Entry 7W5Z (electron microscopy, 3.02 A resolution); this record covers chains c1 and c2 of the 116 polymer chains in the assembly.

# Chain c1
Molecule: Cytochrome c oxidase subunit 1
From: Tetrahymena thermophila
Notes: EC 7.1.1.9
Reference sequence: Q950Y4 (Q950Y4_TETTH); numbering as in UniProt (aligned over 1-688)
Amino-acid sequence (688 residues; row label = number of the first residue in the row):
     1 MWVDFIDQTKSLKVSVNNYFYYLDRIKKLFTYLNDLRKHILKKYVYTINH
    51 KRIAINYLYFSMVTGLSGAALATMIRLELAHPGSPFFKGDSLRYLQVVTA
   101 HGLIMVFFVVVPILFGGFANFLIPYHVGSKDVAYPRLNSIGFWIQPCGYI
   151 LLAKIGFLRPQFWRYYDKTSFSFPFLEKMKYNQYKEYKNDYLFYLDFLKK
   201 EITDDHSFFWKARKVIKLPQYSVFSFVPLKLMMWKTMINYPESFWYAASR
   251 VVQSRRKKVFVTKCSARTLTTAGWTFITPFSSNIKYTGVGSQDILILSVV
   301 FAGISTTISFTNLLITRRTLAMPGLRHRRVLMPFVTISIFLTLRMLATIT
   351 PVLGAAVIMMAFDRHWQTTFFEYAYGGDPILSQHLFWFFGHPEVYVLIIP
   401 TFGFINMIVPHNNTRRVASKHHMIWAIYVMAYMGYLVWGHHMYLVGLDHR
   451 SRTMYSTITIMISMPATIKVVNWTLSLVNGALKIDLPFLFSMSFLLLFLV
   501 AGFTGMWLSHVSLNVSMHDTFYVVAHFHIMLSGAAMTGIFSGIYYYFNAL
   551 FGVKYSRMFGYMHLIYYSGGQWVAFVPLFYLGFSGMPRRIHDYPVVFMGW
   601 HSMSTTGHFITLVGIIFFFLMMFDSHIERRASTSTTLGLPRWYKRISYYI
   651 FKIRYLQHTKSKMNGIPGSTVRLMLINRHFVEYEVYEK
Disordered / not traced: 1-15, 688
Ion coordination: heme a Fe site 1: His101, His528; Cu ion: His391, His440, His441; Mg2+: Asp519 (shared with Glu551(c2) of chain c2); heme a Fe site 2 near His526 (its only coordinating residue here)
Ligand contacts:
  - heme a (HEA), molecule 1: Leu58, Ser61, Met62, Gly65, Leu66, Ala69, Ala72, Ile75, Arg76, Leu79, Tyr94, Val98, His101, Gly102, Met105, Val106, Val110, Ile113, Gly273, Trp274, Phe521, Val524, Phe527, His528, Leu531, Ser532, Met536, Ile539, Phe540, Ile543, Tyr567, Gln571, Phe575, Leu578, Arg588, Arg589, Ile590, His608, Thr611, Ile615, Phe618, Phe619
  - heme a (HEA), molecule 2: Trp274, Thr275, Trp387, Val394, Tyr395, Leu397, Ile398, His440, His441, Tyr443, Thr459, Ile462, Ser463, Ala466, Thr467, Val470, Phe498, Leu499, Val500, Gly502, Phe503, Gly505, Met506, Leu508, Ser509, Asn514, His518, Asp519, Val523, His526, Phe527, Met530, Leu531, Arg588
  - 1,2-diacyl-sn-glycero-3-phosphocholine (PC1), molecule 1: Ala133, Tyr134, Pro135, Arg136, Leu137, Ile140, Ile144, Phe301, Ile304, Ile308, Thr311
  - 1,2-diacyl-sn-glycero-3-phosphocholine (PC1), molecule 2: Leu297, Val300, Phe301, Ile358, Ala361, Phe362, His365, Trp366
  - 1,2-diacyl-sn-glycero-3-phosphocholine (PC1), molecule 3: Ile358, Phe362, His365, Trp366
  - 1,2-diacyl-sn-glycero-3-phosphocholine (PC1), molecule 4: Phe609, Leu612, Ile616
What the authors report for this chain:
  - catalytic residues: Glu393 (by similarity / conservation)

# Chain c2
Molecule: Cytochrome c oxidase subunit 2
From: Tetrahymena thermophila
Notes: EC 1.9.3.1
Reference sequence: Q950Y9 (Q950Y9_TETTH); numbering as in UniProt (aligned over 1-604)
Amino-acid sequence (604 residues; numbered 1 to 604; the number before each row is that of its first residue):
     1 MWGNLWTEASYQLNFNIGFSSLRSDVLIHLAQWQYWWWFWFALIWSFYYF
    51 IILKVARFRVLKMRPKISTSYRPHGKWGDFLACIIPLIWCINILTNSNLI
   101 LRLIEWQNESSLFTVRVRARQWYWIYKFELKNFTDILSTPKNIGNNRWQI
   151 NTFGELQTADDYLHVLQLRSQNKWVKNYWNRSLQETGKTNKAHVISPQEQ
   201 LRLSLINQYKSLNLSSSIKHNAPFINRDLYVFDDLFSYNLGDITTKKSLF
   251 NDKNSFLTSYSYLNNNSWNNNEFDLIDNLPFTTLFDNNDLFNNYKSFFQD
   301 SIFNSPKKQLSSDSKQLFKHIIYRSIKNNIIQDYTKLVKHEDFDEYSRWI
   351 KRSPGEVLPLRIIKYPLGLETIHNNIFENTNNEGNVELFRLRFNSNSSKM
   401 QHKLVQDTIYLTLKQKRYNRKKVVAPQIKYYKDDNGNKTDLVKYTGKPYL
   451 SNDKLLKQSIYDQTTQYKLIKKNKKRGELIPVTLARRILRTKKTLVLPAH
   501 VNITLITNSYDIVHSWFIPGLGIKLDCVPGRSTHHTFFIDNVGFYYGQCA
   551 EICGRYHHHMPIRVCALPFEHFLLWWNTFGLPKMLNTVSRKRFETHYELR
   601 KYSW
Disordered / not traced: 432-438, 584-604
Ion coordination: Cu ion site 1: His514, Cys549, Cys553, Met560; Cu ion site 2: Cys549, Glu551, Cys553, His557; Mg2+: Glu551 (shared with Asp519(c1) of chain c1)
Ligand contacts: heme a (HEA): Trp38, Phe41, Trp89

# How chain c1 and chain c2 interact
Pairs across the interface (141):
  Gly83(c1) - Arg487(c2)
  Gly89(c1) - Arg555(c2)
  Ser91(c1) - Arg555(c2)  hydrogen bond (side chain-backbone)
  Ser91(c1) - His558(c2)
  Leu92(c1) - Gly554(c2)
  Leu92(c1) - Arg555(c2)
  Leu95(c1) - Ile552(c2)  hydrophobic
  Leu95(c1) - Gly554(c2)
  Phe260(c1) - Arg420(c2)
  Thr262(c1) - Arg555(c2)  hydrogen bond (backbone-side chain)
  Cys264(c1) - Arg555(c2)
  Arg267(c1) - Trp122(c2)
  Arg267(c1) - Arg555(c2)
  Thr271(c1) - Ile552(c2)
  Gly273(c1) - Ile552(c2)
  Ile277(c1) - Glu551(c2)
  Ile277(c1) - Ile552(c2)  hydrophobic
  Thr278(c1) - Val513(c2)
  Phe280(c1) - Ile512(c2)  hydrophobic
  Phe280(c1) - Ile552(c2)
  Phe280(c1) - Cys553(c2)
  Phe280(c1) - Gly554(c2)
  Tyr286(c1) - Asp511(c2)
  Tyr286(c1) - Ile512(c2)  hydrophobic
  Tyr373(c1) - Pro529(c2)  hydrophobic
  Tyr373(c1) - Gly530(c2)
  Ile380(c1) - Val528(c2)  hydrophobic
  Thr414(c1) - Ser68(c2)
  Arg415(c1) - Ser68(c2)
  Arg416(c1) - Ser70(c2)
  Arg416(c1) - Tyr71(c2)
  Arg416(c1) - Arg72(c2)
  Arg416(c1) - Pro73(c2)
  Ala418(c1) - Pro73(c2)
  His422(c1) - Asp79(c2)  salt bridge
  Leu444(c1) - Lys524(c2)
  Leu444(c1) - Asp526(c2)
  Val445(c1) - Asp526(c2)
  His449(c1) - Glu105(c2)  salt bridge
  His449(c1) - Trp106(c2)  hydrogen bond
  Arg452(c1) - Leu101(c2)
  Arg452(c1) - Glu105(c2)  salt bridge
  Ile460(c1) - Cys90(c2)  hydrophobic
  Ile460(c1) - Ile93(c2)  hydrophobic
  Ile460(c1) - Leu94(c2)  hydrophobic
  Ser463(c1) - Pro86(c2)
  Ser463(c1) - Cys90(c2)
  Met464(c1) - Pro86(c2)  hydrophobic
  Thr467(c1) - Ala82(c2)
  Thr467(c1) - Pro86(c2)
  Ile468(c1) - Asp79(c2)
  Val470(c1) - Tyr48(c2)
  Thr474(c1) - Tyr48(c2)  hydrogen bond
  Thr474(c1) - Ile51(c2)
  Leu477(c1) - Val55(c2)
  Val478(c1) - Ile51(c2)  hydrophobic
  Val478(c1) - Val55(c2)  hydrophobic
  Asn479(c1) - Lys66(c2)  hydrogen bond
  Gly480(c1) - Arg59(c2)
  Gly480(c1) - Pro65(c2)
  Gly480(c1) - Lys66(c2)
  Ala481(c1) - Arg59(c2)
  Ala481(c1) - Leu61(c2)  hydrophobic
  Ala481(c1) - Pro65(c2)  hydrophobic
  Ala481(c1) - Lys66(c2)
  Leu482(c1) - Val55(c2)
  Leu482(c1) - Arg59(c2)  hydrogen bond (backbone-backbone)
  Leu482(c1) - Val60(c2)
  Leu482(c1) - Leu61(c2)  hydrogen bond (backbone-backbone)
  Lys483(c1) - Leu61(c2)
  Phe503(c1) - Trp37(c2)
  Phe503(c1) - Trp38(c2)  hydrophobic
  Met506(c1) - Trp89(c2)  hydrophobic
  Met506(c1) - Ile93(c2)  hydrophobic
  Trp507(c1) - Trp33(c2)
  Trp507(c1) - Gln34(c2)
  Trp507(c1) - Trp37(c2)
  Trp507(c1) - Trp38(c2)
  His510(c1) - Leu30(c2)
  His510(c1) - Ile93(c2)
  His510(c1) - Asn96(c2)  hydrogen bond
  His510(c1) - Ser97(c2)  hydrogen bond
  Val511(c1) - Ser97(c2)  hydrogen bond (backbone-side chain)
  Ser512(c1) - Ser97(c2)
  Ser512(c1) - Ile100(c2)
  Ser512(c1) - Leu101(c2)
  Leu513(c1) - Leu30(c2)  hydrophobic
  Leu513(c1) - Gln34(c2)
  Val515(c1) - Gly522(c2)
  Val515(c1) - Ile523(c2)  hydrophobic
  Val515(c1) - Lys524(c2)
  Ser516(c1) - Phe517(c2)
  Ser516(c1) - Gly522(c2)
  Met517(c1) - Phe19(c2)  hydrophobic
  His518(c1) - Lys524(c2)  hydrogen bond (backbone-side chain)
  Asp519(c1) - Ala550(c2)
  Asp519(c1) - Glu551(c2)
  Tyr580(c1) - Ile17(c2)  hydrophobic
  Phe583(c1) - Gly18(c2)
  Phe583(c1) - Phe19(c2)
  Phe583(c1) - Ser20(c2)
  Phe583(c1) - Gln34(c2)
  Ser584(c1) - Gln12(c2)
  Ser584(c1) - Asn16(c2)  hydrogen bond
  Ser584(c1) - Gly18(c2)  hydrogen bond (side chain-backbone)
  Ser584(c1) - Ser20(c2)
  Pro587(c1) - Gln548(c2)
  Arg589(c1) - Ile552(c2)
  Arg589(c1) - His557(c2)
  Ile590(c1) - His557(c2)
  Ile590(c1) - His558(c2)
  His591(c1) - His558(c2)  hydrogen bond
  Asp592(c1) - Arg487(c2)  salt bridge
  Asp592(c1) - His558(c2)
  Pro594(c1) - Ile488(c2)
  Pro594(c1) - Leu489(c2)  hydrophobic
  Pro594(c1) - Gln548(c2)
  Val595(c1) - Arg476(c2)
  Val595(c1) - Arg487(c2)
  Val596(c1) - Gln12(c2)
  Val596(c1) - Asn14(c2)
  Val596(c1) - Ile480(c2)
  Val596(c1) - Pro481(c2)
  Val596(c1) - Val482(c2)
  Phe597(c1) - Gln12(c2)
  Gly599(c1) - Asn14(c2)
  Gly599(c1) - Phe15(c2)
  Trp600(c1) - Phe15(c2)
  Trp600(c1) - Asn16(c2)  hydrogen bond (side chain-backbone)
  Trp600(c1) - Ile17(c2)  hydrophobic
  Trp642(c1) - Leu61(c2)  hydrophobic
  Trp642(c1) - Lys66(c2)
  Trp642(c1) - Ile67(c2)
  Trp642(c1) - Ser68(c2)
  Trp642(c1) - Thr69(c2)
  Tyr643(c1) - Ser68(c2)
  Tyr643(c1) - Thr69(c2)
  Tyr643(c1) - Ser70(c2)
  Tyr643(c1) - Tyr71(c2)  hydrophobic
  Lys644(c1) - Tyr71(c2)  hydrogen bond
  Tyr648(c1) - Ile67(c2)  hydrophobic
Also at the interface, not in a pair above, chain c1 (83 interface residues in all): Ala272, Pro279, Asp378, Pro379, Ser419, Val471, Ile484, Gly585, Tyr593, Met598, Arg645, Phe651, Tyr655
Also at the interface, not in a pair above, chain c2 (80 interface residues in all): Leu13, Cys83, Leu87, Gln121, Ala485, Tyr510, Pro519, Arg531, Cys549, Tyr556

# Overview
The interface between chain c1 and chain c2 involves 83 residues on one side and 80 on the other; the contacts
include 16 hydrogen bonds and 4 salt bridges. Polar contacts include His422(c1)-Asp79(c2),
His449(c1)-Glu105(c2) and Arg452(c1)-Glu105(c2). One heme a molecule is bound between chain c1 and chain c2.
From the paper: the catalytic residue Glu393(c1).
Chain c1 is Cytochrome c oxidase subunit 1 and chain c2 is Cytochrome c oxidase subunit 2, both from
Tetrahymena thermophila; the structure, Cryo-EM structure of Tetrahymena thermophila mitochondrial complex IV,
composite dimer model, was determined by electron microscopy together with 7TGH from the same study.
